Entry 6MMP (electron microscopy, 6.88 A resolution (low resolution: residue-level contacts below are approximate; hydrogen-bond / salt-bridge calls are withheld)); this record covers chains B and D of the 4 polymer chains in the assembly.

# Chain B (and D)
Molecule: Glutamate receptor ionotropic, NMDA 2A
From: Rattus norvegicus
Notes: chain D of this document is another copy of the same molecule, construct and numbering; everything in this record applies to it too
UniProtKB: Q00959 (NMDE1_RAT); residues 1-837 here = UniProt positions 1-837
Sequence (837 residues; each row starts with the number of its first residue):
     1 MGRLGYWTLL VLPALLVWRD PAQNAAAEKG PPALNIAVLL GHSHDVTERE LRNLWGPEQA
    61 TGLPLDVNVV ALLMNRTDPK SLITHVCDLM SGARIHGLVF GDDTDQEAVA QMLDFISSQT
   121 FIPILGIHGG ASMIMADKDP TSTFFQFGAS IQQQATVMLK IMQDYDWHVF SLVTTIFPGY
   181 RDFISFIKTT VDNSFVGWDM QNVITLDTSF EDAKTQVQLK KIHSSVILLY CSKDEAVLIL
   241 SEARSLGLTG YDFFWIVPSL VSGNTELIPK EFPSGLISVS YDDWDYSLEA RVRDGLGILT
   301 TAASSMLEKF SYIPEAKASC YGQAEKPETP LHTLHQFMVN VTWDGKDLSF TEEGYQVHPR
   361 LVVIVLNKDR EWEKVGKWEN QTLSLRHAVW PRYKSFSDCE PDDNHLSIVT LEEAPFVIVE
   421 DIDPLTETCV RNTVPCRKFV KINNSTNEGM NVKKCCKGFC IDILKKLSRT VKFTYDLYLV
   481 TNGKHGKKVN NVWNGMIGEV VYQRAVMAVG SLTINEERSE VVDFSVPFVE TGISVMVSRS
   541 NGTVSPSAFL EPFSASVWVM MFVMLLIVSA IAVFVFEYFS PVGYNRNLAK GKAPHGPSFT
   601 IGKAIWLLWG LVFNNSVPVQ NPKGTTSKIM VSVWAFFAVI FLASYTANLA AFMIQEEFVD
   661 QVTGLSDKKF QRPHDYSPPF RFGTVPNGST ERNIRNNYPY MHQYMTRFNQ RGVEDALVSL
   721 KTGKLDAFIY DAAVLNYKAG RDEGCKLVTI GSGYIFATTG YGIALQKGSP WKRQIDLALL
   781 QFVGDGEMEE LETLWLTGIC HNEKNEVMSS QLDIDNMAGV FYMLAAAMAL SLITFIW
Unresolved in the structure: 1-33, 324-329, 539-554, 580-597, 619-620, 801-808 (chain D: 1-33, 324-329, 539-554, 580-597, 801-808)
Sequence notes: conflict Thr758 (Ser in Q00959)
Disulfide bonds: Cys87-Cys320, Cys429-Cys455
Covalently attached groups: N-acetylglucosamine (NAG) linked to Asn75, Asn340, Asn380, Asn443, Asn444, Asn687

# How chain B and chain D interact
Residue-residue contacts (15):
  Glu211(B) - Ser245(D)
  Asp212(B) - Lys220(D)
  Asp212(B) - Ser245(D)
  Asp212(B) - Leu246(D)
  Ala213(B) - Ser245(D)
  Ala213(B) - Gly247(D)
  Gln216(B) - Lys220(D)
  Gln216(B) - Leu246(D)
  Lys220(B) - Ile222(D)
  Lys220(B) - Leu248(D)
  Glu242(B) - Lys220(D)
  Ser245(B) - Val217(D)
  Ser245(B) - Lys220(D)
  Leu246(B) - Lys220(D)
  Ser616(B) - Ser616(D)
Also at the interface, not in a pair above, chain B (11 interface residues in all): Lys214, Val217
Also at the interface, not in a pair above, chain D (12 interface residues in all): Gln216, Leu219, Arg244, Cys399

# Summary
Chain B and chain D form an interface of 11 and 12 residues respectively. N-acetylglucosamine is covalently
linked to Asn75(B), Asn340(B), Asn380(B), Asn443(B), Asn444(B) and Asn687(B).
Both chains are Glutamate receptor ionotropic, NMDA 2A (Rattus norvegicus). Entry 6MMP (Diheteromeric NMDA
receptor GluN1/GluN2A in the '2-Knuckle-Symmetric' conformation, in complex with glycine and glutamate, in the
...) was determined by electron microscopy, deposited together with 6MM9, 6MMA, 6MMB, 6MMG, 6MMH, 6MMI and 12
further entries.
